8VN4 - chains A and B of the 6 polymer chains in the assembly; structure by X-ray diffraction, 1.75 A resolution.

[Chain A]
Protein: Intron-encoded endonuclease I-PpoI
From: Physarum polycephalum
Notes: EC 3.1.-.-
UniProt: Q94702 (PPO1_PHYPO); residues 2-163 here = UniProt positions 2-163
Sequence (162 residues; numbered 2 to 163; the number before each row is that of its first residue):
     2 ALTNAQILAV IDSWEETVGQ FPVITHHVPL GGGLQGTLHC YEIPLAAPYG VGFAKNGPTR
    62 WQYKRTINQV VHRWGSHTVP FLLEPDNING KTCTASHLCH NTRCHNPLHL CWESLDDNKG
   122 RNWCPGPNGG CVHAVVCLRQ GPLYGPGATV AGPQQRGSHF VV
Bound ions: Zn2+ site 1: Cys41, Cys100, Cys105, His110; Mg2+: Asn119 (shared with 1 residue of chain D; 1 residue of chain d); Na+: Asn119 (shared with 1 residue of chain D; 1 residue of chain d); Zn2+ site 2: Cys125, Cys132, His134, Cys138
Reported in the primary citation:
  - mutagenesis - H78A/H98A, H98A: decreased catalytic activity
  - mutagenesis - H78A: unchanged catalytic activity
  - catalytic residues: His78, His98
  - mutagenesis - H98A: abolished binding to metal ion

[Chain B]
Protein: Intron-encoded endonuclease I-PpoI
From: Physarum polycephalum
Notes: EC 3.1.-.-
UniProt: Q94702 (PPO1_PHYPO); residues 202-363 here correspond to UniProt positions 2-163 (UniProt number = residue number - 200)
Sequence (162 residues; each row starts with the number of its first residue):
   202 ALTNAQILAV IDSWEETVGQ FPVITHHVPL GGGLQGTLHC YEIPLAAPYG VGFAKNGPTR
   262 WQYKRTINQV VHRWGSHTVP FLLEPDNING KTCTASHLCH NTRCHNPLHL CWESLDDNKG
   322 RNWCPGPNGG CVHAVVCLRQ GPLYGPGATV AGPQQRGSHF VV
Bound ions: Zn2+ site 1: Cys241, Cys300, Cys305, His310; Mg2+: Asn319 (shared with 1 residue of chain C; 1 residue of chain c); Na+: Asn319 (shared with 1 residue of chain C; 1 residue of chain c); Zn2+ site 2: Cys325, Cys332, His334, Cys338

[Chain A / chain B interface]
Contacting residue pairs (120):
  Leu9(A) with Arg357(B)
  Ile12(A) with Arg357(B)
  Asp13(A) with Arg357(B), salt bridge
  Glu16(A) with Gln356(B); Arg357(B), hydrogen bond (side chain-backbone); Gly358(B), hydrogen bond (side chain-backbone); Phe361(B)
  Val19(A) with Phe361(B), hydrophobic
  Gly20(A) with Phe361(B)
  Leu39(A) with Val363(B)
  His40(A) with Val362(B); Val363(B), hydrogen bond (side chain-backbone)
  Tyr42(A) with His360(B), hydrogen bond (side chain-backbone); Phe361(B); Val362(B)
  Phe82(A) with Ala352(B), hydrophobic; Gly353(B)
  Glu85(A) with Ala352(B); Gln355(B)
  Pro86(A) with Val351(B)
  Ile89(A) with Ala349(B); Val351(B), hydrophobic
  Asn90(A) with Ala349(B)
  Cys94(A) with Val351(B), hydrophobic
  Leu99(A) with Pro354(B), hydrophobic
  Asn107(A) with Phe361(B); Val362(B), hydrogen bond (side chain-backbone)
  Pro108(A) with Pro354(B); Gln355(B), hydrogen bond (backbone-backbone); Phe361(B), hydrophobic
  Leu109(A) with Pro354(B); Gln355(B); Gln356(B); Phe361(B); Val362(B); Val363(B)
  His110(A) with Val363(B), hydrogen bond (side chain-backbone)
  Leu111(A) with Gly353(B); Pro354(B)
  Cys112(A) with Thr350(B); Ala352(B)
  Trp113(A) with Thr350(B); Val351(B), hydrogen bond (backbone-backbone); Ala352(B), hydrogen bond (backbone-backbone)
  Glu114(A) with Thr350(B), hydrogen bond
  Asp117(A) with Trp324(B), hydrogen bond (backbone-side chain); Leu344(B)
  Asp118(A) with Gly348(B); Ala349(B), hydrogen bond (side chain-backbone)
  Lys120(A) with Trp324(B)
  Gly121(A) with Trp324(B)
  Arg122(A) with Thr350(B), hydrogen bond
  Trp124(A) with Asp317(B), hydrogen bond (side chain-backbone); Lys320(B); Gly321(B); Trp324(B), hydrophobic
  Val133(A) with Tyr345(B); Gly346(B); Pro347(B)
  His134(A) with Pro347(B)
  Ala135(A) with Pro347(B), hydrogen bond (backbone-backbone)
  Val136(A) with Thr350(B); Pro354(B)
  Leu144(A) with Asp317(B)
  Tyr145(A) with Val333(B)
  Gly146(A) with Val333(B)
  Pro147(A) with Val333(B); His334(B); Ala335(B), hydrogen bond (backbone-backbone)
  Gly148(A) with Asp318(B)
  Ala149(A) with Asp318(B), hydrogen bond (backbone-side chain)
  Thr150(A) with Cys312(B); Trp313(B); Glu314(B), hydrogen bond; Asp318(B); Arg322(B), hydrogen bond; Val336(B)
  Val151(A) with Glu285(B); Pro286(B), hydrophobic; Ile289(B), hydrophobic; Cys294(B), hydrophobic; Trp313(B), hydrogen bond (backbone-backbone)
  Ala152(A) with Phe282(B), hydrophobic; Glu285(B); Cys312(B); Trp313(B), hydrogen bond (backbone-backbone)
  Gly153(A) with Phe282(B); Leu311(B)
  Pro154(A) with Leu299(B), hydrophobic; Pro308(B); Leu309(B); Leu311(B); Val336(B)
  Gln155(A) with Pro308(B), hydrogen bond (backbone-backbone); Leu309(B)
  Gln156(A) with Glu216(B); Leu309(B)
  Arg157(A) with Leu209(B); Ile212(B); Asp213(B), salt bridge; Glu216(B), hydrogen bond (backbone-side chain)
  Gly158(A) with Glu216(B), hydrogen bond (backbone-side chain)
  His160(A) with Glu216(B); Glu217(B); Tyr242(B), hydrogen bond (backbone-side chain)
  Phe161(A) with Glu216(B); Val219(B), hydrophobic; Gly220(B); Tyr242(B); Asn307(B); Pro308(B); Leu309(B)
  Val162(A) with His240(B); Tyr242(B), hydrogen bond (backbone-side chain); Asn307(B), hydrogen bond (backbone-side chain); Leu309(B)
  Val163(A) with Leu239(B); His240(B), hydrogen bond (backbone-side chain); Leu309(B); His310(B), hydrogen bond (backbone-side chain)
Other interface residues (no listed pair), chain A (57 interface residues in all): Glu17, Thr38, Asn88, Leu139
Other interface residues (no listed pair), chain B (56 interface residues in all): Thr238, Pro281, Leu339

[In short]
The interface between chain A and chain B involves 57 residues on one side and 56 on the other; the contacts
include 29 hydrogen bonds and 2 salt bridges. Polar pairs include Asp13(A)-Arg357(B), Arg157(A)-Asp213(B) and
Glu16(A)-Arg357(B). From the paper: catalytic residues His78(A) and His98(A); H78A/H98A and H98A of chain A
reduce catalytic activity.
Chain A and chain B are both Intron-encoded endonuclease I-PpoI (Physarum polycephalum); the structure, Homing
endonuclease I-PpoI-DNA complex:reaction at pH6.0 (K+ MES) with 500 uM Mg2+ for 1200s, was determined by X-ray
diffraction, deposited together with 8VMO, 8VMP, 8VMQ, 8VMR, 8VMS, 8VMT and 35 further entries.
